PDB entry 7DV4 | X-ray diffraction, 2.38 A resolution | chains B and H of the 4 polymer chains in the assembly

== Chain B (and H) ==
Molecule: 4003-1(VH)
From: Homo sapiens
Notes: chain H of this document is another copy of the same molecule, construct and numbering; everything in this record applies to it too
Sequence (120 residues; each row starts with the number of its first residue):
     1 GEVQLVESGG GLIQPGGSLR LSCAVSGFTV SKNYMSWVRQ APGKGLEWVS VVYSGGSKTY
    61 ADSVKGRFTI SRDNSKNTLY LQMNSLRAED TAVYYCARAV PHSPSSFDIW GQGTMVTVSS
Unresolved in the structure: 1 (chain H: fully traced)
Disulfide bonds: Cys-23/Cys-96

== Chain B / chain H interface ==
Pairs across the interface (26):
  Gln-40(B) / Thr-114(H)  hydrogen bond
  Gln-40(B) / Met-115(H)  hydrogen bond (side chain-backbone)
  Gly-43(B) / Ser-8(H)
  Lys-44(B) / Ser-8(H)
  Gly-45(B) / Glu-7(H)
  Gly-45(B) / Ser-8(H)
  Gly-45(B) / Thr-114(H)
  Leu-46(B) / Val-93(H)  hydrophobic
  Leu-46(B) / Gln-112(H)  hydrogen bond (backbone-side chain)
  Leu-46(B) / Gly-113(H)  hydrogen bond (backbone-backbone)
  Leu-46(B) / Thr-114(H)
  Trp-48(B) / Gln-112(H)  hydrogen bond (side chain-backbone)
  Tyr-95(B) / Met-115(H)
  His-102(B) / Trp-110(H)
  Ser-103(B) / Trp-110(H)
  Pro-104(B) / Tyr-95(H)  hydrophobic
  Pro-104(B) / Trp-110(H)
  Ser-105(B) / Gln-40(H)  hydrogen bond (backbone-side chain)
  Ser-106(B) / Gln-40(H)  hydrogen bond (backbone-side chain)
  Ser-106(B) / Lys-44(H)
  Ser-106(B) / Gly-45(H)
  Ser-106(B) / Leu-46(H)  hydrogen bond (side chain-backbone)
  Asp-108(B) / Gln-40(H)  hydrogen bond (backbone-side chain)
  Trp-110(B) / Gln-40(H)
  Trp-110(B) / Tyr-95(H)
  Trp-110(B) / Met-115(H)  hydrophobic
Also at the interface, not in a pair above, chain H (15 interface residues in all): Gly-9, Gly-11

== Overview ==
The interface between chain B and chain H involves 14 residues on one side and 15 on the other; the contacts
include 9 hydrogen bonds. Polar pairs include Gln-40(B)/Thr-114(H), Gln-40(B)/Met-115(H) and
Leu-46(B)/Gln-112(H).
Both chains are 4003-1(VH) (Homo sapiens). Entry 7DV4 (Crystal structure of anti-CTLA-4 VH domain in complex
with human CTLA-4) was determined by X-ray diffraction.
